8RK7 - chains I and M of the 3 polymer chains in the assembly; structure by electron microscopy, 4.46 A resolution (low resolution: residue-level contacts below are approximate; hydrogen-bond / salt-bridge calls are withheld).

== Chain I ==
Protein: DUF2163 domain-containing protein
From: Pseudomonas phage JBD30
Reference sequence: L7P7M8 (L7P7M8_9CAUD); residues 1-273 here = UniProt positions 1-273
Chain sequence (273 residues; each row starts with the number of its first residue):
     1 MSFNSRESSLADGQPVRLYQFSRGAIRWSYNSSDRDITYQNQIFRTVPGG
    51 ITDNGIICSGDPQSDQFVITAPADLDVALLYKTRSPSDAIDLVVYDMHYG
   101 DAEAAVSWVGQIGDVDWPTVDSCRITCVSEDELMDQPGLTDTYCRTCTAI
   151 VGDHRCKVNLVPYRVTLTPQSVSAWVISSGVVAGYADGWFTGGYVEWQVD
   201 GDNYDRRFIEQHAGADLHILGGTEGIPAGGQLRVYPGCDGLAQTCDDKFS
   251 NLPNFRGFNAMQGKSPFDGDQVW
Unresolved in the structure: 1
Residues lining bound ligands: Fe ion (FE): C147, C156, C238, C245
What the authors report for this chain:
  - Fe ion coordination: C156

== Chain M ==
Protein: Tip attachment protein J domain-containing protein
From: Pseudomonas phage JBD30
Reference sequence: L7P7X4 (L7P7X4_9CAUD); numbering as in UniProt (aligned over 1-735)
Chain sequence (735 residues; row label = number of the first residue in the row):
     1 MGAKPKAQTVGWRYYFDIHFALGKKVDEVCAIRASGKTAWKGSITSNGQV
    51 RINAPELFGGDKGEGGLDGTLDVLFGEEDQGVLPRLAAMLGGLVPAFRGV
   101 TTCFYSGLVTSVNPYPKKWEILRRGGNRLWDGNPWYPEKQFVWLADGQIK
   151 AMNPAHILYLVYTGRDFRGLARTRMDEASWRAAADTLYAEGFGLCFEWTR
   201 SDSFKNFCETVKSHIGAEVYPNRQTGQISIRLLRDDYNVADLPLFDEDSG
   251 LLEITQEKTGSTSLAPSQLIVKYIDQIDGAQRQIIVNNNAVAASQGRRSS
   301 EEIEFLGVPTGELAGRVGEREMRLKTTGLKRYKGVFDRRARSLNPGQPFL
   351 IRSTPRGIPETVVRVGRIEDNFLGDGKITLTVVQDQFNLPATTGVAPPPP
   401 GWTPPDRTPRAITVRRLIEAPYRELAGVIDPANLQLLDVSASYLAALAEA
   451 PTSLSQSYTLTDRVGSSGAFVDRGTGDWCPTGLLAAELPLAAGPNVVTLT
   501 NATRLEDVTVGQAAVVDDEIVRVDAVNYASGTVTLARGCADTVPAKHLAG
   551 ARVWFYDTFEAVDETVYSQGVTLQARLLTNTSEGQLAPALAATDSLTLTG
   601 RQGKPYPPGQFRINGSAYPTKVYGALSVSWAKRDRIGQADQLIDTTVGNI
   651 GPEDGATVTLQVYSGTTLKRTYAGLTSSSWSYPLAEDMADGPLQDVRLVL
   701 RSVRDGIDSWQQHDITIERHGLGFRLGEELGGVSA
Unresolved in the structure: 1, 729-735

== How chain I and chain M interact ==
Pairs across the interface - 73 pairs, chain I then chain M:
  E7(I) with R338(M); R341(M)
  S8(I) with R339(M)
  L10(I) with R339(M)
  P15(I) with F372(M)
  V16(I) with F372(M)
  R17(I) with F372(M)
  S32(I) with L373(M)
  G55(I) with D370(M)
  I56(I) with R223(M); E369(M); D370(M)
  I57(I) with R367(M); I368(M); E369(M)
  C58(I) with R223(M); I368(M)
  S59(I) with R367(M)
  D96(I) with R341(M); F372(M)
  V106(I) with R223(M); Q224(M); R341(M)
  S107(I) with R223(M); R341(M)
  E130(I) with R174(M); G226(M)
  L133(I) with R168(M)
  M134(I) with Y162(M); R168(M); S203(M); F204(M); K205(M)
  D135(I) with S203(M); K205(M)
  Q136(I) with R168(M); S203(M); F204(M)
  P137(I) with D202(M); F204(M)
  G138(I) with D202(M); F204(M)
  L139(I) with W198(M); S201(M)
  T140(I) with K24(M); D166(M)
  D141(I) with K24(M)
  Y143(I) with G23(M)
  H154(I) with R165(M); D166(M)
  R155(I) with D166(M)
  D246(I) with L93(M)
  L252(I) with P95(M)
  P253(I) with A96(M); R98(M)
  N254(I) with R98(M)
  F255(I) with P95(M)
  R256(I) with R98(M); G99(M)
  F258(I) with F97(M); V100(M)
  N259(I) with L93(M)
  M261(I) with H19(M)
  Q262(I) with H19(M)
  F267(I) with I18(M); P116(M); K117(M); K118(M); W119(M)
  D268(I) with P116(M); K118(M)
  D270(I) with Y115(M)
  V272(I) with F16(M)
Interface residues without a listed pair, chain I (52 interface residues in all): N54, P62, W108, V109, A242, Q243, G257, A260, Q271, W273
Interface residues without a listed pair, chain M (48 interface residues in all): Y14, A21, L90, P114, L170, P221, G366, N371

== Overview ==
52 residues of chain I face 48 of chain M across their interface. Ligands of chain I: Fe ion. The paper
reports Fe ion coordination by C156(I).
Here chain I is DUF2163 domain-containing protein and chain M is Tip attachment protein J domain-containing
protein, both from Pseudomonas phage JBD30. Entry 8RK7 (Baseplate of bacteriophage JBD30 computed in C3
symmetry) was determined by electron microscopy (same publication as 8RK3, 8RK5, 8RK6, 8RKA and 8RKB).
